PDB entry 4HOE | X-ray diffraction, 1.76 A resolution | chain A

Chain A:
Molecule: Dihydrofolate reductase
Organism: Candida albicans
Notes: EC 1.5.1.3
Reference sequence: P22906 (DYR_CANAX); residue numbers follow UniProt; this construct covers 1-192
Sequence (192 residues; each row starts with the number of its first residue):
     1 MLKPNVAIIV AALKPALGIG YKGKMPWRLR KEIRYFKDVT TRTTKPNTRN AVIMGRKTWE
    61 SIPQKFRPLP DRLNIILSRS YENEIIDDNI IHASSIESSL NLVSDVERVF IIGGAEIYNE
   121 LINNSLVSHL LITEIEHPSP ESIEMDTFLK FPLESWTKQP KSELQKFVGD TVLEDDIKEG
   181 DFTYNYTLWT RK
Construct notes: variant L2 (Ser in P22906), E84 (Lys in P22906)
Ligand contacts:
  - 18G (5-[3-(2,5-dimethoxy-4-phenylphenyl)but-1-yn-1-yl]-6-methylpyrimidine-2,4-diamine): I9, V10, A11, M25, E32, I33, F36, T58, S61, I62, P63, F66, I112, Y118, T133
  - glycine (GLY): N5, V6, A7, R108, V109, S128, H129, F167
  - NADPH (NDP; NADPH dihydro-nicotinamide-adenine-dinucleotide phosphate): V10, A11, I19, G20, Y21, G23, K24, M25, W27, G55, R56, K57, T58, L77, S78, R79, S80, S94, I112, G113, G114, A115, E116, I117, Y118, E120, T147
What the authors report for this chain:
  - binding site for 18G: I9, E32, I33, F36, I62, P63, F66

In short:
Ligands of chain A: NADPH, compound 18G and glycine. The paper reports a binding site for 18G at I9, E32 and
I33 among others.
Chain A is Dihydrofolate reductase (Candida albicans); the structure, Candida albicans dihydrofolate reductase
complexed with NADPH and 5-[3-(2,5-dimethoxy-4-phenylphenyl)but-1-yn-1-yl]-6-methylpyrimidine-2,4-diamine
(UCP111E), was determined by X-ray diffraction (same publication as 4HOF and 4HOG).
